9UD3 - chains C and F of the 6 polymer chains in the assembly; structure by electron microscopy, 3.80 A resolution.

# Chain C
Molecule: Na(+)-translocating NADH-quinone reductase subunit C
Organism: Vibrio cholerae O395
Notes: EC 7.2.1.1
UniProt: A5F5Y7 (NQRC_VIBC3); numbering as in UniProt (aligned over 1-257)
Amino-acid sequence (257 residues; each row starts with the number of its first residue):
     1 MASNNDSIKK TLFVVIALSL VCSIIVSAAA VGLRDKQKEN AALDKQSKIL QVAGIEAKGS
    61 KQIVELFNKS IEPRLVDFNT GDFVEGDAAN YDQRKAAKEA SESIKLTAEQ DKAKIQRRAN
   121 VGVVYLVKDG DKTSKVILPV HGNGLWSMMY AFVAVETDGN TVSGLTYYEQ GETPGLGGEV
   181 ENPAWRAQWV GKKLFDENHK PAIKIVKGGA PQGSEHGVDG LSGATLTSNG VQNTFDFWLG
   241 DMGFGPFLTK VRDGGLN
Unresolved in the structure: 1-5, 257
Ion coordination: Ca2+ near Pro139 (its only coordinating residue here)
Ligand contacts: FMN (flavin mononucleotide): Leu145, Trp146, Glu172, Thr173, Leu176, Gly177, Gly223, Ala224, Thr225, Leu226, Thr227
Swiss-Prot annotation at these positions:
  - modified residue: Thr225 (FMN phosphoryl threonine)
  - mutagenesis: His216 (H216L: Decrease in FMN binding), Thr225 (T225L: Loss of FMN binding)

# Chain F
Molecule: Na(+)-translocating NADH-quinone reductase subunit F
Organism: Vibrio cholerae O395
Notes: EC 7.2.1.1
UniProt: A5F5Y4 (NQRF_VIBC3); residues 1-408 here = UniProt positions 1-408
Amino-acid sequence (414 residues; numbered 1 to 414; the number before each row is that of its first residue):
     1 MSTIIFGVVM FTLIILALVL VILFAKSKLV PTGDITISIN GDPEKAIVTQ PGGKLLTALA
    61 GAGVFVSSAC GGGGSCGQCR VKIKSGGGDI LPTELDHISK GEAREGERLA CQVAVKADMD
   121 LELPEEIFGV KKWECTVISN DNKATFIKEL KLAIPDGESV PFRAGGYIQI EAPAHHVKYA
   181 DFDVPEKYRG DWDKFNLFRY ESKVDEPIIR AYSMANYPEE FGIIMLNVRI ATPPPNNPNV
   241 PPGQMSSYIW SLKAGDKCTI SGPFGEFFAK DTDAEMVFIG GGAGMAPMRS HIFDQLKRLK
   301 SKRKMSYWYG ARSKREMFYV EDFDGLAAEN DNFVWHCALS DPQPEDNWTG YTGFIHNVLY
   361 ENYLKDHEAP EDCEYYMCGP PMMNAAVINM LKNLGVEEEN ILLDDFGGHH HHHH
Unresolved in the structure: 409-414
Construct notes: expression tag (409-414)
Ion coordination: 2Fe-2S cluster Fe: Cys70, Cys76, Cys79, Cys111
Ligand contacts:
  - FAD (flavin-adenine dinucleotide): Tyr167, Arg210, Ala211, Tyr212, Ser213, Leu226, Asn227, Val228, Arg229, Ala231, Thr232, Pro233, Pro234, Val240, Pro241, Pro242, Gly243, Gln244, Met245, Ser246, Ala283, Asp405, Phe406, Gly407
  - 2Fe-2S cluster (FES): Leu56, Ser68, Cys70, Gly72, Gly73, Gly74, Ser75, Cys76, Gly77, Gln78, Cys79, Cys111
Swiss-Prot annotation at these positions:
  - binding site ([2Fe-2S] cluster): Cys70, Cys76, Cys79, Cys111
  - mutagenesis: Cys70 (C70A: Loss of the 2Fe-2S center, but does not affect flavin content. Exhibits very low NADH:quinone oxidoreductase activity), Cys76 (C76A: Loss of the 2Fe-2S center, but does not affect flavin content. Exhibits very low NADH:quinone oxidoreductase activity), Cys79 (C79A: Loss of the 2Fe-2S center, but does not affect flavin content. Exhibits very low NADH:quinone oxidoreductase activity), Cys111 (C111A: Loss of the 2Fe-2S center, but does not affect flavin content. Exhibits very low NADH:quinone oxidoreductase activity), Arg210 (R210L: Decreases flavin content, but does not affect the 2Fe-2S center. Exhibits very low NADH:quinone oxidoreductase activity), Tyr212 (Y212L: Decreases flavin content, but does not affect the 2Fe-2S center. Exhibits very low NADH:quinone oxidoreductase activity), Ser246 (S246A: Decreases flavin content, but does not affect the 2Fe-2S center. Exhibits very low NADH:quinone oxidoreductase activity)

# How chain C and chain F interact
Residue-residue contacts (15; chain C residue first):
  Thr11(C) with Leu23(F)
  Leu12(C) with Leu23(F), hydrophobic
  Val15(C) with Ile15(F), hydrophobic; Val19(F), hydrophobic
  Ile16(C) with Leu16(F), hydrophobic
  Ser19(C) with Thr12(F); Ile15(F)
  Leu20(C) with Thr12(F)
  Cys22(C) with Phe11(F), hydrophobic
  Ser23(C) with Val8(F); Phe11(F)
  Ile24(C) with Val8(F)
  Ser27(C) with Ile4(F), hydrogen bond (side chain-backbone)
  Val31(C) with Thr3(F); Ile4(F), hydrophobic
Also at the interface, not in a pair above, chain C (12 interface residues in all): Ala28

# Overview
12 residues of chain C face 9 of chain F across their interface, with 1 hydrogen bond. Its one hydrogen-bonded
contact is Ser27(C)-Ile4(F). Chain C binds flavin mononucleotide. Ligands of chain F: 2Fe-2S cluster and
flavin-adenine dinucleotide.
Here chain C is Na(+)-translocating NADH-quinone reductase subunit C and chain F is Na(+)-translocating
NADH-quinone reductase subunit F, both from Vibrio cholerae O395. Entry 9UD3 (Cryo-EM structure of
Na+-translocating NADH-ubiquinone oxidoreductase NqrB-T236Y mutant from Vibrio cholerae) was determined by
electron microscopy (same publication as 9U5G, 9UD4, 9UD5, 9UD6, 9UD8, 9UD9 and 4 further entries).
